PDB entry 8YBK | electron microscopy, 2.69 A resolution | chains C and J of the 10 polymer chains in the assembly

# Chain C
Protein: Histone H2A type 1-B/E
From: Homo sapiens
UniProt: P04908 (H2A1B_HUMAN); residues 0-129 here correspond to UniProt positions 1-130 (UniProt number = residue number + 1)
Amino-acid sequence (133 residues; numbered -3 to 129; the number before each row is that of its first residue; numbers below 1 keep their minus sign (Gly-3 is residue -3)):
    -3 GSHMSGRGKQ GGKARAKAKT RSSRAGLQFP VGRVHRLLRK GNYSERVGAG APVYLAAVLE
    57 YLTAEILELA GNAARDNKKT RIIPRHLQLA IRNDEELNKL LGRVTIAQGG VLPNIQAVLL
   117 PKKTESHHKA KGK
Unresolved in the structure: -3 to 9, 109-129
Differences from the reference sequence: expression tag (-3 to -1)
Curated features (UniProtKB/Swiss-Prot):
  - modified residue: Ser1 (N-acetylserine), Arg3 (Citrulline), Lys5 (N6-(2-hydroxyisobutyryl)lysine), Lys9 (N6-(2-hydroxyisobutyryl)lysine), Lys13 (N6-(beta-hydroxybutyryl)lysine), Lys36 (N6-(2-hydroxyisobutyryl)lysine), Lys74 (N6-(2-hydroxyisobutyryl)lysine), Lys75 (N6-(2-hydroxyisobutyryl)lysine), Lys95 (N6-(2-hydroxyisobutyryl)lysine), Gln104 (N5-methylglutamine), Lys118 (N6-(2-hydroxyisobutyryl)lysine), Lys119 (N6-crotonyllysine), Thr120 (Phosphothreonine), Lys125 (N6-crotonyllysine)
  - cross-link (Glycyl lysine isopeptide (Lys-Gly)): Lys13 (interchain with G-Cter in ubiquitin), Lys15 (interchain with G-Cter in ubiquitin), Lys119 (interchain with G-Cter in ubiquitin)

# Chain J
Molecule: 145-nt DNA strand
From: synthetic construct
Sequence (145 nucleotides; each row starts with the number of its first residue; numbers below 1 keep their minus sign (DA-72 is residue -72)):
   -72 ATCGATGTAT ATATCTGACA CGTGCCTGGA GACTAGGGAG TAATCCCCTT GGCGGTTAAA
   -12 ACGCGGGGGA CAGCGCGTAC GTGCGTTTAA GCGGTGCTAG AGCTGTCTAC GACCAATTGA
    48 GCGGCCTCGG CACCGGGATT CTGAT
Unresolved in the structure: -72 to -54, 61-72

# Interface between chain C and chain J
Residue-residue contacts (11; chain C residue first):
  Arg11(C) - DA43(J)  hydrogen bond to the base
  Arg11(C) - DT44(J)  hydrogen bond to the base
  Lys13(C) - DG46(J)  salt bridge to the phosphate
  Arg29(C) - DG48(J)  sugar contact
  Arg29(C) - DC49(J)  salt bridge to the phosphate
  Arg42(C) - DG38(J)  hydrogen bond to the sugar
  Arg42(C) - DA39(J)  phosphate contact
  Val43(C) - DG38(J)  sugar contact
  Val43(C) - DA39(J)  hydrogen bond to the phosphate
  Gly44(C) - DG38(J)  phosphate contact
  Ala45(C) - DG38(J)  phosphate contact
Other interface residues (no listed pair), chain C (11 interface residues in all): Thr16, His31, Glu41, Lys74
Other interface residues (no listed pair), chain J (9 interface residues in all): DA47, DC58

# Summary
11 residues of chain C face 9 of chain J across their interface; the contacts include 4 hydrogen bonds and 2
salt bridges. Polar contacts include Arg11(C)-DA43(J), Arg11(C)-DT44(J) and Arg42(C)-DG38(J).
Here chain C is Histone H2A type 1-B/E (Homo sapiens) and chain J is a 145-nt DNA strand (synthetic
construct). Entry 8YBK (Cryo-EM structure of the human nucleosome containing the H3.1 E97K mutant) was
determined by electron microscopy, deposited together with 8YBJ.
